PDB entry 7A4D | X-ray diffraction, 2.69 A resolution | chains B and F of the 6 polymer chains in the assembly

== Chain B ==
Protein: Nanobody Nb28
Source organism: Lama glama
Notes: antibody fragment or engineered binder
Amino-acid sequence (133 residues; each row starts with the number of its first residue):
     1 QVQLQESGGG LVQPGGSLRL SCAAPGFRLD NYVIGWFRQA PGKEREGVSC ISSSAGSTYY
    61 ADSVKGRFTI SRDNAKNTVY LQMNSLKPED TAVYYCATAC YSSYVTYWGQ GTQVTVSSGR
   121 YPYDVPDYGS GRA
Unresolved in the structure: 1, 119-133
Disulfides: C22-C96, C50-C100

== Chain F ==
Protein: APH coiled-coil
Amino-acid sequence (42 residues; row label = number of the first residue in the row; numbering starts at 0):
     0 XLEEELKQLE EELQAIEEQL AQLQWKAQAR KEKLAQLKEK LX
Unresolved in the structure: 41
Modified residues: ACE (acetyl group) at position 0; NH2 (amino group) at position 41

== Interface between chain B and chain F ==
Residue-residue contacts (29; chain B residue first):
  V33(B) - A20(F)  hydrophobic
  E44(B) - A34(F)
  E46(B) - E31(F)
  G47(B) - W24(F)
  G47(B) - Q27(F)
  G47(B) - E31(F)  hydrogen bond (backbone-side chain)
  V48(B) - W24(F)
  S49(B) - W24(F)
  S52(B) - E17(F)  hydrogen bond
  S53(B) - E16(F)  hydrogen bond
  S54(B) - E17(F)  hydrogen bond
  S57(B) - E17(F)  hydrogen bond
  Y59(B) - Q21(F)
  Y59(B) - W24(F)
  Y60(B) - W24(F)
  A61(B) - W24(F)
  A99(B) - Q23(F)
  C100(B) - A20(F)
  C100(B) - Q23(F)  hydrogen bond (backbone-side chain)
  C100(B) - W24(F)
  C100(B) - Q27(F)
  Y101(B) - Q23(F)
  Y101(B) - A26(F)
  Y101(B) - Q27(F)
  Y101(B) - K30(F)
  S102(B) - Q27(F)  hydrogen bond (backbone-side chain)
  S102(B) - K30(F)  hydrogen bond
  S103(B) - K30(F)  hydrogen bond
  Y104(B) - Q23(F)
Interface residues without a listed pair, chain B (23 interface residues in all): F37, R45, C50, G56
Interface residues without a listed pair, chain F (12 interface residues in all): Q13

== In short ==
The interface between chain B and chain F involves 23 residues on one side and 12 on the other; the contacts
include 9 hydrogen bonds. Polar pairs include G47(B)-E31(F), S52(B)-E17(F) and S53(B)-E16(F).
Here chain B is Nanobody Nb28 (Lama glama) and chain F is APH coiled-coil. Entry 7A4D (Crystal structure of
the APH coiled-coil in complex with nanobodies Nb28 and Nb30) was determined by X-ray diffraction together
with 7A48, 7A4T, 7A4Y and 7A50 from the same study.
